4KIW - chains J and L of the 12 polymer chains in the assembly; structure by X-ray diffraction, 2.57 A resolution.

== Chain J (and L) ==
Protein: 3-dehydroquinate dehydratase
From: Mycobacterium tuberculosis
Notes: EC 4.2.1.10; fragment: aroD; chain L of this document is another copy of the same molecule, construct and numbering; everything in this record applies to it too
UniProtKB: P0A4Z6 (AROQ_MYCTU); residues 0-146 here correspond to UniProt positions 1-147 (UniProt number = residue number + 1)
Chain sequence (167 residues; each row starts with the number of its first residue; numbers below 1 keep their minus sign (Met-20 is residue -20)):
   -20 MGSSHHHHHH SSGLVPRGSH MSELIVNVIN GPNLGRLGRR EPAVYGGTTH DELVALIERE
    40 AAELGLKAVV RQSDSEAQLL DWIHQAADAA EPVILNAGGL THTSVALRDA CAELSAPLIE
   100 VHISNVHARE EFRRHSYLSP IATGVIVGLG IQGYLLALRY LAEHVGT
Not modelled in the structure: -20 to 2, 144-146 (chain L: -20 to 2, 21-23, 144-146)
Sequence notes: expression tag (-20 to -1)
Small-molecule neighbours:
  - KIW (5-[(3-nitrobenzyl)amino]benzene-1,3-dicarboxylic acid), molecule 1: Pro11, Asn12, Leu13, Arg15, Leu16, Arg18, Arg19, Tyr24, Asn75, Gly77, Gly78, Thr80, His81, His101, Ile102, Ser103, Val105, Arg108, Arg112
  - KIW, molecule 2: Val84, Asp88, Glu92

== How chain J and chain L interact ==
Residue-residue contacts (45; chain J residue first):
  Asn104(J) - Ser118(L)  hydrogen bond (side chain-backbone)
  Asn104(J) - Ala121(L)  hydrogen bond (side chain-backbone)
  Asn104(J) - Thr122(L)
  His106(J) - Ser118(L)
  His106(J) - Pro119(L)
  Ala107(J) - Pro119(L)
  Arg113(J) - His114(L)
  Arg113(J) - Ser115(L)  hydrogen bond (side chain-backbone)
  Arg113(J) - Pro119(L)
  His114(J) - Arg113(L)
  Ser115(J) - Arg113(L)
  Ser118(J) - Asn104(L)  hydrogen bond (backbone-side chain)
  Ser118(J) - His106(L)
  Pro119(J) - His106(L)
  Pro119(J) - Ala107(L)
  Ala121(J) - Asn104(L)  hydrogen bond (backbone-side chain)
  Thr122(J) - Asn104(L)  hydrogen bond (backbone-side chain)
  Thr122(J) - Gly127(L)
  Gly123(J) - Asn104(L)
  Gly123(J) - Val126(L)
  Gly123(J) - Gly127(L)
  Gly123(J) - Leu128(L)
  Val124(J) - Val124(L)
  Val124(J) - Ile125(L)
  Val124(J) - Val126(L)  hydrogen bond (backbone-backbone)
  Ile125(J) - Val124(L)
  Ile125(J) - Ile125(L)  hydrophobic
  Val126(J) - Gly123(L)
  Val126(J) - Val124(L)  hydrogen bond (backbone-backbone)
  Gly127(J) - Thr122(L)
  Leu128(J) - Ile98(L)  hydrophobic
  Leu128(J) - Gly123(L)
  Leu128(J) - Ile125(L)  hydrophobic
  Leu128(J) - Tyr139(L)  hydrophobic
  Gln131(J) - Arg138(L)  hydrogen bond (side chain-backbone)
  Gln131(J) - Tyr139(L)
  Gln131(J) - Glu142(L)  hydrogen bond
  Gln131(J) - His143(L)
  Leu135(J) - Leu135(L)
  Leu135(J) - Arg138(L)
  Arg138(J) - Gln131(L)  hydrogen bond (backbone-side chain)
  Arg138(J) - Arg138(L)
  Tyr139(J) - Leu128(L)
  Tyr139(J) - Gln131(L)
  Glu142(J) - Gln131(L)
Other interface residues (no listed pair), chain J (23 interface residues in all): Ile98, His143

== Overview ==
Chain J and chain L each contribute 23 residues to their interface, with 11 hydrogen bonds. Polar pairs
include Asn104(J)-Ser118(L), Asn104(J)-Ala121(L) and Arg113(J)-Ser115(L). Chain J binds compound KIW.
Both chains are 3-dehydroquinate dehydratase (Mycobacterium tuberculosis). Entry 4KIW (Design and structural
analysis of aromatic inhibitors of type II dehydroquinate dehydratase from Mycobacterium tuberculosis - ...)
was determined by X-ray diffraction together with 4KI7, 4KIJ and 4KIU from the same study.
